Entry 6WNK (X-ray diffraction, 2.28 A resolution); this record covers chains L and b of the 28 polymer chains in the assembly.

== Chain L (and b) ==
Molecule: Proteasome subunit beta
From: Mycobacterium tuberculosis
Notes: EC 3.4.25.1; chain b of this document is another copy of the same molecule, construct and numbering; everything in this record applies to it too
Reference sequence: A5U4D6 (PSB_MYCTA); residues 1-234 here correspond to UniProt positions 58-291 (UniProt number = residue number + 57)
Amino-acid sequence (240 residues; row label = number of the first residue in the row):
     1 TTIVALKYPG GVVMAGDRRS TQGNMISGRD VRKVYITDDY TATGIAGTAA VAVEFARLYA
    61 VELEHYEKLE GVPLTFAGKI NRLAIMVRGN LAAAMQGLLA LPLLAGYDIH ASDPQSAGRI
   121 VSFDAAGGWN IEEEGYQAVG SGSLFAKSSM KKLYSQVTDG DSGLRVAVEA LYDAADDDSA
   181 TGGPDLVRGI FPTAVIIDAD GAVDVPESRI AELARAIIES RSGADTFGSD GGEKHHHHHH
Disordered / not traced: 223-240 (chain b: 225-240)
Construct notes: expression tag (235-240)
Small-molecule neighbours:
  - U5Y ((12S,15S)-N-[(2-fluorophenyl)methyl]-10,13-dioxo-12-{2-oxo-2-[(2R)-2-phenylpyrrolidin-1-yl]ethyl}-2-oxa-11,14-diazatricyclo[15.2.2.1~3,7~]docosa-1(19),3(22),4,6,17,20-hexaene-15-carboxamide), molecule 1: Thr-1, Arg-19, Ser-20, Thr-21, Gln-22, Ser-27, Val-31, Lys-33, Ile-45, Ala-46, Gly-47, Thr-48, Ala-49, Ala-52, Val-53, Gly-97
  - U5Y, molecule 2: Ser-122, Phe-123, Asp-124, Ala-126, Gly-128, Trp-129, Asn-130
Curated features (UniProtKB/Swiss-Prot):
  - active site: Thr-1 (Nucleophile)
Reported in the primary citation:
  - binding site for U5Y: Thr-21, Gln-22, Ser-27, Gly-47, Ala-49, Ala-50, Asp-124, Ala-180
  - specificity-determining residues: Gln-22
  - catalytic residues: Thr-1
  - binding site for citric acid: Thr-1

== Chain L / chain b interface ==
Pairs across the interface (31; chain L residue first):
  Asn-24(L) with Asp-178(b); Ser-179(b), hydrogen bond (backbone-side chain); Ala-180(b)
  Met-25(L) with Phe-145(b), hydrophobic; Asp-177(b)
  Ile-26(L) with Asp-176(b); Asp-177(b), hydrogen bond (backbone-backbone)
  Arg-29(L) with Asp-176(b), salt bridge; Asp-177(b), salt bridge
  Phe-145(L) with Met-25(b), hydrophobic
  Tyr-172(L) with Val-187(b)
  Asp-176(L) with Ile-26(b); Arg-29(b), salt bridge; Arg-188(b), salt bridge
  Asp-177(L) with Met-25(b); Ile-26(b), hydrogen bond (backbone-backbone); Arg-29(b), salt bridge
  Asp-178(L) with Asn-24(b); Ile-26(b)
  Ser-179(L) with Asn-24(b), hydrogen bond (side chain-backbone); Ile-26(b); Ser-179(b)
  Ala-180(L) with Asn-24(b)
  Val-187(L) with Tyr-172(b); Ile-218(b), hydrophobic; Arg-221(b); Ser-222(b)
  Arg-188(L) with Asp-176(b), salt bridge
  Ile-218(L) with Val-187(b), hydrophobic
  Arg-221(L) with Val-187(b)
  Ser-222(L) with Val-187(b)
Also at the interface, not in a pair above, chain L (21 interface residues in all): Arg-19, Gly-23, Ser-141, Ala-175, Leu-186
Also at the interface, not in a pair above, chain b (19 interface residues in all): Arg-19, Ser-141, Ala-175

== Overview ==
21 residues of chain L and 19 residues of chain b are in contact; the contacts include 4 hydrogen bonds and 6
salt bridges. Among the polar pairs are Arg-29(L)/Asp-176(b), Arg-29(L)/Asp-177(b) and Asp-176(L)/Arg-188(b).
From the paper: the catalytic residue Thr-1(L); a binding site for U5Y at Thr-21(L), Gln-22(L) and Ser-27(L)
among others.
Chain L and chain b are both Proteasome subunit beta (Mycobacterium tuberculosis); the structure, Macrocyclic
peptides TDI5575 that selectively inhibit the Mycobacterium tuberculosis proteasome, was determined by X-ray
diffraction.
